Entry 4Y75 (X-ray diffraction, 2.80 A resolution); this record covers chains A and G of the 32 polymer chains in the assembly.

Chain A:
Molecule: Proteasome subunit alpha type-2
From: Saccharomyces cerevisiae (strain ATCC 204508 / S288c)
Notes: EC 3.4.25.1
UniProt: P23639 (PSA2_YEAST); residue numbers follow UniProt; this construct covers 1-250
Amino-acid sequence (250 residues; each row starts with the number of its first residue):
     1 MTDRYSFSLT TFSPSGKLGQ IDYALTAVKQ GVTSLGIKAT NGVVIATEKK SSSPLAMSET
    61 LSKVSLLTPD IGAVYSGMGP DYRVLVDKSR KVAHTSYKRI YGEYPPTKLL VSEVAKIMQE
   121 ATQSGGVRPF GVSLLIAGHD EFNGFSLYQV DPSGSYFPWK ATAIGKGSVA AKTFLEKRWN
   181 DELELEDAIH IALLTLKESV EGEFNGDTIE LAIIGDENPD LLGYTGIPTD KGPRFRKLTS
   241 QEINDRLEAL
Swiss-Prot annotation at these positions:
  - cross-link: Lys108 (Glycyl lysine isopeptide (Lys-Gly) (interchain with G-Cter in ubiquitin))

Chain G:
Molecule: Proteasome subunit alpha type-1
From: Saccharomyces cerevisiae (strain ATCC 204508 / S288c)
Notes: EC 3.4.25.1
UniProt: P21243 (PSA1_YEAST); residues -8 to 243 here correspond to UniProt positions 1-252 (UniProt number = residue number + 9)
Amino-acid sequence (252 residues; numbered -8 to 243; the number before each row is that of its first residue; numbers below 1 keep their minus sign (Met-8 is residue -8)):
    -8 MSGAAAASAA GYDRHITIFS PEGRLYQVEY AFKATNQTNI NSLAVRGKDC TVVISQKKVP
    52 DKLLDPTTVS YIFCISRTIG MVVNGPIPDA RNAALRAKAE AAEFRYKYGY DMPCDVLAKR
   112 MANLSQIYTQ RAYMRPLGVI LTFVSVDEEL GPSIYKTDPA GYYVGYKATA TGPKQQEITT
   172 NLENHFKKSK IDHINEESWE KVVEFAITHM IDALGTEFSK NDLEVGVATK DKFFTLSAEN
   232 IEERLVAIAE QD
Unresolved in the structure: -8 to 1, 243
Metal / ion sites: Mg2+: Thr8, Tyr119, Arg122, Met125

Interface between chain A and chain G:
Contacting residue pairs - 69 pairs, chain A then chain G:
  Asp3(A) - Arg122(G)
  Asp3(A) - Tyr124(G)
  Tyr5(A) - Ile7(G)
  Tyr5(A) - Ala123(G)  hydrophobic
  Tyr5(A) - Tyr124(G)  hydrophobic
  Leu9(A) - Ile9(G)  hydrophobic
  Leu9(A) - Ala123(G)  hydrophobic
  Gln20(A) - Ile9(G)
  Gln20(A) - Phe10(G)  hydrogen bond (side chain-backbone)
  Tyr23(A) - Phe10(G)  hydrophobic
  Tyr23(A) - Ser11(G)
  Tyr23(A) - Pro12(G)  hydrophobic
  Tyr23(A) - Gly14(G)
  Ala24(A) - Phe10(G)  hydrophobic
  Thr26(A) - Pro12(G)
  Thr26(A) - Glu13(G)
  Ala27(A) - Gly14(G)
  Ser52(A) - Tyr153(G)  hydrogen bond
  Ser53(A) - Thr170(G)
  Pro54(A) - Lys158(G)
  Pro54(A) - Glu174(G)
  Leu55(A) - Tyr157(G)
  Leu55(A) - Lys158(G)  hydrogen bond (backbone-backbone)
  Leu55(A) - Ala159(G)
  Leu55(A) - Thr170(G)
  Leu55(A) - Leu173(G)  hydrophobic
  Leu55(A) - Glu174(G)
  Leu55(A) - Phe177(G)  hydrophobic
  Ala56(A) - Gly156(G)
  Ala56(A) - Tyr157(G)  hydrophobic
  Met57(A) - Arg37(G)
  Met57(A) - Val155(G)
  Met57(A) - Gly156(G)  hydrogen bond (backbone-backbone)
  Met57(A) - Tyr157(G)
  Met57(A) - Lys158(G)
  Thr60(A) - Tyr146(G)
  Thr60(A) - Val155(G)
  Thr60(A) - Gly156(G)  hydrogen bond (side chain-backbone)
  Leu61(A) - Tyr153(G)
  Leu61(A) - Val155(G)  hydrophobic
  Met78(A) - Phe10(G)  hydrophobic
  Met78(A) - Leu16(G)  hydrophobic
  Pro80(A) - Gln117(G)
  Pro80(A) - Ala151(G)
  Pro80(A) - Gly152(G)
  Pro80(A) - Tyr153(G)
  Asp81(A) - Gln117(G)
  Arg83(A) - Ala113(G)  hydrogen bond (side chain-backbone)
  Arg83(A) - Asn114(G)
  Arg83(A) - Gly152(G)  hydrogen bond (side chain-backbone)
  Arg83(A) - Tyr154(G)
  Val84(A) - Asn114(G)
  Val84(A) - Gln117(G)
  Asp87(A) - Lys110(G)  salt bridge
  Asp87(A) - Asn114(G)
  Gly126(A) - Gln121(G)
  Gly126(A) - Arg122(G)
  Gly126(A) - Ala123(G)  hydrogen bond (backbone-backbone)
  Val127(A) - Gln121(G)
  Val127(A) - Arg122(G)
  Arg128(A) - Thr8(G)
  Arg128(A) - Phe10(G)
  Arg128(A) - Leu16(G)
  Arg128(A) - Gln117(G)
  Arg128(A) - Thr120(G)  hydrogen bond (side chain-backbone)
  Arg128(A) - Gln121(G)  hydrogen bond (backbone-backbone)
  Pro129(A) - Phe10(G)
  Phe130(A) - Gln121(G)
  Gly131(A) - Phe10(G)
Interface residues without a listed pair, chain A (30 interface residues in all): Thr2, Ala121

Overview:
30 residues of chain A and 33 residues of chain G are in contact; the contacts include 10 hydrogen bonds and 1
salt bridge. Polar pairs include Asp87(A)-Lys110(G), Gln20(A)-Phe10(G) and Ser52(A)-Tyr153(G). The Mg2+ site
is built by Thr8(G), Tyr119(G), Arg122(G) and Met125(G).
Here chain A is Proteasome subunit alpha type-2 and chain G is Proteasome subunit alpha type-1, both from
Saccharomyces cerevisiae (strain ATCC 204508 / S288c). Entry 4Y75 (Yeast 20S proteasome in complex with
Ac-PAF-ep) was determined by X-ray diffraction together with 4Y69, 4Y6A, 4Y6V, 4Y6Z, 4Y70, 4Y74 and 34 further
entries from the same study.
